Entry 8G4X (electron microscopy, 2.56 A resolution); this record covers chains B and C of the 7 polymer chains in the assembly.

Chain B:
Name: Gamma-aminobutyric acid receptor subunit beta-2
Organism: Mus musculus
UniProt: P63137 (GBRB2_MOUSE); residues -23 to 488 here correspond to UniProt positions 1-512 (UniProt number = residue number + 24)
Sequence (512 residues; row label = number of the first residue in the row; numbers below 1 keep their minus sign (Met-23 is residue -23)):
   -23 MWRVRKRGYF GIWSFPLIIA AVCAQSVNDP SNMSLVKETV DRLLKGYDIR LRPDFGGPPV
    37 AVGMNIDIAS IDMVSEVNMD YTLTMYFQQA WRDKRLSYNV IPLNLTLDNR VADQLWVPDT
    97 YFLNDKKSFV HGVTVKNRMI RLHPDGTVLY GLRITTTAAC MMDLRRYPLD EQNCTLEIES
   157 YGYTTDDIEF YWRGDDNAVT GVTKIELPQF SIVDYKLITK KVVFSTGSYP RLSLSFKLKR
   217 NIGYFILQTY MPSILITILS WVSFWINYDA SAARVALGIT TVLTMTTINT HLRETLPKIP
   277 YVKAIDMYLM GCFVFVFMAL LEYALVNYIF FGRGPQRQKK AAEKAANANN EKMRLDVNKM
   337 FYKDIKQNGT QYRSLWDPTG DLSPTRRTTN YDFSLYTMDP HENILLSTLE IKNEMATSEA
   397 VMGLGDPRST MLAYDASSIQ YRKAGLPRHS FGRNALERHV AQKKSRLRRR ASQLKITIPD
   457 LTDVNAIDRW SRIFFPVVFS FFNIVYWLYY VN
Not modelled in the structure: -23 to 5, 309-457, 488
UniProt features mapped onto this chain:
  - binding site (histamine): Tyr97, Ser156, Tyr157, Thr202
  - binding site (4-aminobutanoate): Tyr157, Thr202
  - modified residue: Tyr417 (Phosphotyrosine)
  - glycosylation (N-linked (GlcNAc...) asparagine): Asn8, Asn80, Asn149
Disulfides: Cys136-Cys150
Glycans and other covalent adducts: N-acetylglucosamine (NAG) linked to Asn80; glycan linked to Asn149
Ligand contacts:
  - gamma-amino-butanoic acid (ABU): Tyr97, Glu155, Ser156, Tyr157, Phe200, Ser201, Thr202, Tyr205
  - allopregnanolone (Y4B): Leu297, Ala300, Leu301, Tyr304

Chain C:
Name: Gamma-aminobutyric acid receptor subunit alpha-3
Organism: Mus musculus
UniProt: P26049 (GBRA3_MOUSE); residues -27 to 464 here correspond to UniProt positions 1-492 (UniProt number = residue number + 28)
Sequence (492 residues; each row starts with the number of its first residue; numbers below 1 keep their minus sign (Met-27 is residue -27)):
   -27 MIITQMWHFY VTRVVLLLLI SILPGTTSQG ESRRQEPGDF VKQDIGGLSP KHAPDIPDDS
    33 TDNITIFTRI LDRLLDGYDN RLRPGLGDAV TEVKTDIYVT SFGPVSDTDM EYTIDVFFRQ
    93 TWHDERLKFD GPMKILPLNN LLASKIWTPD TFFHNGKKSV AHNMTTPNKL LRLVDNGTLL
   153 YTMRLTIHAE CPMHLEDFPM DVHACPLKFG SYAYTKAEVI YSWTLGKNKS VEVAQDGSRL
   213 NQYDLLGHVV GTEIIRSSTG EYVVMTTHFH LKRKIGYFVI QTYLPCIMTV ILSQVSFWLN
   273 RESVPARTVF GVTTVLTMTT LSISARNSLP KVAYATAMDW FIAVCYAFVF SALIEFATVN
   333 YFTKRSWAWE GKKVPEALEM KKKTPAAPTK KNTTFNIVGT TYPINLAKDT EFSTISKSAA
   393 APSASSTPTA IASPKATYVQ DSPAETKTYN SVSKVDKISR IIFPVLFAIF NLVYWATYVN
   453 RESAIKGMIR KQ
Not modelled in the structure: -27 to 36, 344-418, 455-464
Disulfides: Cys163-Cys177
Glycans and other covalent adducts: glycan linked to Asn135
Ligand contacts:
  - gamma-amino-butanoic acid (ABU): Phe89, Arg91, Leu142, Thr154
  - PIO ([(2R)-2-octanoyloxy-3-[oxidanyl-[(1R,2R,3S,4R,5R,6S)-2,3,6-tris(oxidanyl)-4,5-diphosphonooxy-cyclohexyl]oxy-phosphoryl]oxy-propyl] octanoate): Arg273, Ser323, Glu327, Thr330, Phe334, Lys336, Arg337, Tyr421, Asn422, Ser423, Ser425, Lys426, Val427, Ile430, Ser431, Ile434
  - allopregnanolone (Y4B): Ile263, Gln266, Val267, Trp270, Pro436

Interface between chain B and chain C:
Residue-residue contacts (96):
  Asp24(B) with Thr40(C), hydrogen bond
  Ile25(B) with Asn111(C), hydrogen bond (backbone-side chain); Leu113(C), hydrophobic
  Arg26(B) with Leu43(C); Leu47(C); Asn111(C), hydrogen bond (backbone-backbone); Leu113(C); Leu114(C)
  Leu27(B) with Phe39(C); Thr40(C); Leu43(C), hydrophobic
  Phe31(B) with Phe39(C), hydrophobic; Met105(C), hydrophobic; Pro109(C)
  Gly32(B) with Met105(C)
  Val93(B) with Thr138(C)
  Pro94(B) with Thr137(C)
  Asp95(B) with Thr138(C)
  Thr96(B) with Met136(C); Thr137(C), hydrogen bond (backbone-backbone); Thr138(C)
  Tyr97(B) with Phe89(C); Met136(C); Asn140(C); Arg156(C)
  Phe98(B) with Met136(C), hydrophobic; Arg156(C), hydrogen bond (backbone-side chain)
  Leu99(B) with Phe89(C), hydrophobic; Arg156(C)
  Asp101(B) with His134(C), salt bridge; Arg156(C), salt bridge
  Lys102(B) with His134(C); Arg211(C)
  Ser104(B) with Met136(C)
  Phe105(B) with Met136(C)
  Val106(B) with Met136(C), hydrophobic
  Ile130(B) with Met136(C), hydrophobic; Thr137(C)
  Ala135(B) with Arg211(C)
  Met137(B) with Ser210(C); Arg211(C); Asn213(C)
  Tyr157(B) with Phe89(C); Asn140(C); Lys141(C); Leu142(C); Thr154(C); Met155(C), hydrogen bond (side chain-backbone); Arg156(C), hydrogen bond (side chain-backbone)
  Gly158(B) with Leu142(C); Arg144(C), hydrogen bond (backbone-side chain)
  Tyr159(B) with Pro109(C); Asn111(C)
  Thr160(B) with Arg144(C)
  Asp163(B) with Pro109(C)
  Phe200(B) with Tyr70(C), hydrophobic; Phe89(C), hydrophobic
  Ser201(B) with Arg91(C), hydrogen bond
  Thr202(B) with Arg91(C), hydrogen bond; Arg144(C), hydrogen bond (backbone-side chain); Leu152(C)
  Tyr205(B) with Arg144(C), hydrogen bond
  Ser247(B) with Ser275(C), hydrogen bond
  Val251(B) with Ala278(C), hydrophobic; Phe282(C), hydrophobic
  Ile255(B) with Leu264(C), hydrophobic; Val281(C), hydrophobic; Phe282(C), hydrophobic; Thr285(C)
  Val258(B) with Leu264(C), hydrophobic
  Leu259(B) with Thr285(C); Thr289(C)
  Arg269(B) with Tyr249(C); Ile252(C)
  Lys274(B) with Asn213(C); Gln214(C); Tyr249(C), hydrogen bond; Ser300(C)
  Ile275(B) with Asn213(C); Tyr249(C)
  Pro276(B) with Asn213(C); Tyr249(C); Ile252(C)
  Phe293(B) with Met260(C), hydrophobic; Ile263(C), hydrophobic; Leu264(C), hydrophobic
  Leu296(B) with Leu264(C), hydrophobic; Phe282(C), hydrophobic
  Leu297(B) with Val267(C), hydrophobic
  Ala300(B) with Leu271(C), hydrophobic
  Asn303(B) with Leu271(C); Asn272(C), hydrogen bond (side chain-backbone)
  Phe306(B) with Trp341(C)
  Phe307(B) with Asn272(C); Ala340(C), hydrophobic; Trp341(C), hydrophobic
Also at the interface, not in a pair above, chain B (57 interface residues in all): Met55, Gln65, Trp92, Asn100, Leu128, Ala248, Thr262, Pro273, Val278, Phe289, Tyr304
Also at the interface, not in a pair above, chain C (57 interface residues in all): Thr72, Leu108, Leu110, Asn112, Lys246, Gly248, Gln253, Pro257, Trp270, Pro277, Val424, Arg432

Overview:
The chain B/chain C interface involves 57 residues from each chain; the contacts include 15 hydrogen bonds and
2 salt bridges. Among the polar pairs are Asp101(B)-His134(C), Asp101(B)-Arg156(C) and Asp24(B)-Thr40(C).
Gamma-amino-butanoic acid and allopregnanolone are bound between chain B and chain C.
Chain B is Gamma-aminobutyric acid receptor subunit beta-2 and chain C is Gamma-aminobutyric acid receptor
subunit alpha-3, both from Mus musculus; the structure, Native GABA-A receptor from the mouse brain,
meta-alpha1-alpha3-beta2-gamma2 subtype, in complex with GABA and allopregnanolone, was determined by electron
microscopy together with 8FOI, 8G4N, 8G4O, 8G5F, 8G5G and 8G5H from the same study.
